Entry 7TSV (X-ray diffraction, 1.75 A resolution); this record covers chain A.

== Chain A ==
Protein: Trans-state rsEospa
From: Lobophyllia hemprichii
Amino-acid sequence (224 residues; numbered 1 to 226; 2 numbers in that range are skipped by the numbering (no residue carries them; nothing is unmodelled there); the number before each row is that of its first residue):
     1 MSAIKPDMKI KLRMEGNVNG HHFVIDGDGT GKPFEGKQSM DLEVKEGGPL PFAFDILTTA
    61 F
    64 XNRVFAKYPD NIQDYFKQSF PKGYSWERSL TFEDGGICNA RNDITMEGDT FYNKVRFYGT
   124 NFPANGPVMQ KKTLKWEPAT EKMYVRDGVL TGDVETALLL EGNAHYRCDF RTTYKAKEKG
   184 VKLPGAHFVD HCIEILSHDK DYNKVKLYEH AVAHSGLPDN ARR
Unresolved in the structure: 1, 222-226
Modified / non-standard residues: PIA ([(4Z)-2-[(1S)-1-aminoethyl]-4-(4-hydroxybenzylidene)-5-oxo-4,5-dihydro-1H-imidazol-1-yl]acetic acid) at position 64
Covalent attachments: covalent link Phe61-PIA_64
What the authors report for this chain:
  - conformationally variable residues: Arg66, Phe173, His194, Glu212

== Overview ==
From the paper: conformational variability at Arg66, Phe173 and His194 among others.
Chain A is Trans-state rsEospa (Lobophyllia hemprichii); the structure, Room temperature rsEospa Trans-state
structure at pH 5.5, was determined by X-ray diffraction, deposited together with 7TSS, 7TSU and 7TSR.
